7CMK - chains A and H of the 5 polymer chains in the assembly; structure by electron microscopy, 3.40 A resolution.

== Chain A ==
Name: VP1
From: Echovirus E30
Chain sequence (292 residues; numbered 1 to 292; the number before each row is that of its first residue):
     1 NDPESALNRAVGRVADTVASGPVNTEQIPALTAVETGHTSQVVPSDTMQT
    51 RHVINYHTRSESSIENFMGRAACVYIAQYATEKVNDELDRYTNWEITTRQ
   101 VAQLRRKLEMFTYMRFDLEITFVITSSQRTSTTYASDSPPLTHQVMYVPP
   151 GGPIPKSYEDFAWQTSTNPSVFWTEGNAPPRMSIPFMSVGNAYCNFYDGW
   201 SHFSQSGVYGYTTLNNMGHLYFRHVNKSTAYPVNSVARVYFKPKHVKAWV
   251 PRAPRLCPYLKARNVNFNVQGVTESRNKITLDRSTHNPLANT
Not modelled in the structure: 1-51, 285-292

== Chain H ==
Name: Heavy chain
From: Mus musculus
Chain sequence (216 residues; each row starts with the number of its first residue):
     1 QVQLQQSGSELVRPGASVKLSCRASGYTFTTYWMHWVKQRPGQGLEWIGN
    51 IYPHSGNTNYDERFKSKATLTVDTSSSTAYMQLSSLTSEDSAVYYCTRDL
   101 RGFAYWGQGTTVTVSSPKTTPPSVYPLAPAAASTAASMVTLGCLVKGYFP
   151 EPVTVTWNSGSLSSGVHTFPAVLQSDLYTLSSSVTVPSSTWPSETVTCNV
   201 AHPASSTKVDKKIVPR
Not modelled in the structure: 131-134
Disulfides: Cys22-Cys96, Cys143-Cys198

== How chain A and chain H interact ==
Pairs across the interface - 10 pairs, chain A then chain H:
  Glu82(A) with Tyr52(H)
  Lys83(A) with Trp33(H), hydrogen bond (backbone-side chain); Asp99(H), salt bridge; Leu100(H), hydrogen bond (side chain-backbone)
  Asp86(A) with Arg101(H), salt bridge
  Asp89(A) with Arg101(H), salt bridge
  Tyr91(A) with Arg101(H), hydrogen bond (backbone-side chain)
  Ser157(A) with Leu100(H)
  Glu159(A) with Tyr32(H), hydrogen bond
  Thr229(A) with His54(H)
Also at the interface, not in a pair above, chain A (11 interface residues in all): Val84, Arg90, Lys156
Also at the interface, not in a pair above, chain H (8 interface residues in all): Ser55

== Summary ==
The interface between chain A and chain H involves 11 residues on one side and 8 on the other; the contacts
include 4 hydrogen bonds and 3 salt bridges. Among the polar pairs are Lys83(A)-Asp99(H), Asp86(A)-Arg101(H)
and Asp89(A)-Arg101(H).
Chain A is VP1 (Echovirus E30) and chain H is Heavy chain (Mus musculus); the structure, E30 E-particle in
complex with 6C5, was determined by electron microscopy together with 7C80 and 7C81 from the same study.
